1J2B - chains A and B of the 4 polymer chains in the assembly; structure by X-ray diffraction, 3.30 A resolution.

== Chain A (and B) ==
Name: Archaeosine tRNA-guanine transglycosylase
Source organism: Pyrococcus horikoshii
Notes: EC 2.4.2.29; chain B of this document is another copy of the same molecule, construct and numbering; everything in this record applies to it too
UniProtKB: O58843 (O58843_PYRHO); numbering as in UniProt (aligned over 1-582)
Chain sequence (582 residues; numbered 1 to 582; the number before each row is that of its first residue):
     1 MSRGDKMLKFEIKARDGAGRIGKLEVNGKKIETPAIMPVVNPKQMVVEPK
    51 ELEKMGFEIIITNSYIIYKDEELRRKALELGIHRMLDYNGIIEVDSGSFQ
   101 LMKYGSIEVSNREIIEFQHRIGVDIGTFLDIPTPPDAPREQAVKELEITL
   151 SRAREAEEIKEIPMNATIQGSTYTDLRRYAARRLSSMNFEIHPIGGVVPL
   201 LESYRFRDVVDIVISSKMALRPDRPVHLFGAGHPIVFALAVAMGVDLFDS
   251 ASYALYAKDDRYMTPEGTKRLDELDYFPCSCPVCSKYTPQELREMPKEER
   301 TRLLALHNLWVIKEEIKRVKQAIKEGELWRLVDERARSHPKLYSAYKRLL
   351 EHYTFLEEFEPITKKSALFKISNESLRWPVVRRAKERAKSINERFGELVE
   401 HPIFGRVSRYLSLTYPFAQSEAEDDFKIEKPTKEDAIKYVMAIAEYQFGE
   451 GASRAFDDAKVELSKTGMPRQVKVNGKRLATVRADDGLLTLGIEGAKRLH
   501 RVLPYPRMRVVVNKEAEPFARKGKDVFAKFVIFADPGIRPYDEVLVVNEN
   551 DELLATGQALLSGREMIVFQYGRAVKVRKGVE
Unresolved in the structure: 1-6
Metal / ion sites: Zn2+: C279, C281, C284, H307; Mg2+: A528, M566, F569
Swiss-Prot annotation at these positions:
  - active site: D95 (Nucleophile)
  - binding site (substrate): D130, G196
  - binding site (Zn(2+)): C279, C281, C284
  - mutagenesis: D95 (D95A: Abolishes the transferase activity), S96 (S96A: Weak decrease in transferase activity)
Reported in the primary citation:
  - binding site for tRNA(Val): A418, E421, K465, T466, Q471, R478, T481, R483, T490, F519, K524, F527, R573, K576, R578

== Interface between chain A and chain B ==
Pairs across the interface (92; chain A residue first):
  K13(A) - D275(B)  salt bridge
  I21(A) - Y276(B)
  E32(A) - Y276(B)  hydrogen bond
  T264(A) - R318(B)
  E266(A) - R318(B)  salt bridge
  E266(A) - R330(B)
  E266(A) - E334(B)
  K269(A) - E325(B)  salt bridge
  K269(A) - E327(B)  salt bridge
  E273(A) - Q321(B)  hydrogen bond (backbone-side chain)
  L274(A) - Q321(B)
  D275(A) - Q321(B)  hydrogen bond (backbone-side chain)
  D275(A) - K324(B)  salt bridge
  Y276(A) - E32(B)  hydrogen bond
  Y276(A) - K320(B)
  Y276(A) - Q321(B)  hydrogen bond (backbone-side chain)
  Y276(A) - K324(B)
  F277(A) - K317(B)
  P278(A) - E314(B)
  P278(A) - R318(B)
  C279(A) - E314(B)
  C279(A) - K317(B)
  S280(A) - S280(B)
  S280(A) - C281(B)
  S280(A) - P282(B)
  S280(A) - W310(B)  hydrogen bond (side chain-backbone)
  S280(A) - E314(B)
  C281(A) - S280(B)
  P282(A) - S280(B)
  C284(A) - K317(B)
  S285(A) - P282(B)
  W310(A) - S280(B)
  W310(A) - S285(B)
  E314(A) - P278(B)
  E314(A) - C279(B)
  E314(A) - S280(B)  hydrogen bond (side chain-backbone)
  K317(A) - F277(B)  hydrogen bond (side chain-backbone)
  K317(A) - C279(B)
  K317(A) - C284(B)
  R318(A) - P278(B)  hydrogen bond (side chain-backbone)
  K320(A) - Y276(B)
  Q321(A) - E273(B)  hydrogen bond (side chain-backbone)
  Q321(A) - L274(B)
  Q321(A) - D275(B)
  Q321(A) - Y276(B)
  K324(A) - D275(B)
  E325(A) - K269(B)  salt bridge
  E325(A) - E273(B)
  R330(A) - E266(B)
  R330(A) - R337(B)  hydrogen bond (side chain-backbone)
  R330(A) - S338(B)
  D333(A) - R337(B)
  E334(A) - E266(B)
  E334(A) - E334(B)
  E334(A) - R335(B)  salt bridge
  R337(A) - R330(B)
  R337(A) - D333(B)  salt bridge
  R337(A) - R337(B)
  R337(A) - I371(B)  hydrogen bond (side chain-backbone)
  S338(A) - E334(B)  hydrogen bond
  H339(A) - I371(B)
  H339(A) - E421(B)  salt bridge
  P340(A) - F369(B)
  P340(A) - K370(B)
  P340(A) - I371(B)
  P340(A) - E421(B)
  P340(A) - A422(B)  hydrophobic
  K341(A) - E423(B)
  K341(A) - D425(B)
  Y343(A) - I371(B)
  Y343(A) - S372(B)
  Y343(A) - N373(B)
  Y343(A) - E423(B)
  S344(A) - E423(B)
  K347(A) - E423(B)  salt bridge
  F369(A) - P340(B)
  K370(A) - P340(B)
  I371(A) - R337(B)  hydrogen bond (backbone-side chain)
  I371(A) - H339(B)
  I371(A) - P340(B)
  I371(A) - Y343(B)
  S372(A) - R337(B)
  S372(A) - Y343(B)
  N373(A) - N373(B)
  E421(A) - P340(B)
  E421(A) - K341(B)
  A422(A) - P340(B)  hydrophobic
  E423(A) - K341(B)
  E423(A) - Y343(B)
  E423(A) - S344(B)
  E423(A) - K347(B)  salt bridge
  D425(A) - K341(B)
Interface residues without a listed pair, chain A (49 interface residues in all): P265, R335, A336
Interface residues without a listed pair, chain B (46 interface residues in all): I21

== In short ==
The interface between chain A and chain B involves 49 residues on one side and 46 on the other, with 14
hydrogen bonds and 11 salt bridges. Polar pairs include K13(A)-D275(B), E266(A)-R318(B) and K269(A)-E325(B).
From the paper: a binding site for tRNA(Val) at A418(A), E421(A) and K465(A) among others.
Both chains are Archaeosine tRNA-guanine transglycosylase (Pyrococcus horikoshii). Entry 1J2B (Crystal
Structure Of Archaeosine tRNA-Guanine Transglycosylase Complexed With lambda-form tRNA(Val)) was determined by
X-ray diffraction.
